PDB entry 5HUP | X-ray diffraction, 3.42 A resolution | chains A and E of the 3 polymer chains in the assembly

Chain A (and E):
Molecule: Nicotinate-nucleotide pyrophosphorylase (Carboxylating)
Source organism: Streptococcus pyogenes serotype M4 (strain MGAS10750)
Notes: EC 2.4.2.19; chain E of this document is another copy of the same molecule, construct and numbering; everything in this record applies to it too
UniProt: Q1J647 (Q1J647_STRPF); residues 1-290 here correspond to UniProt positions 10-299 (UniProt number = residue number + 9)
Amino-acid sequence (315 residues; row label = number of the first residue in the row; numbers below 1 keep their minus sign (Met-24 is residue -24)):
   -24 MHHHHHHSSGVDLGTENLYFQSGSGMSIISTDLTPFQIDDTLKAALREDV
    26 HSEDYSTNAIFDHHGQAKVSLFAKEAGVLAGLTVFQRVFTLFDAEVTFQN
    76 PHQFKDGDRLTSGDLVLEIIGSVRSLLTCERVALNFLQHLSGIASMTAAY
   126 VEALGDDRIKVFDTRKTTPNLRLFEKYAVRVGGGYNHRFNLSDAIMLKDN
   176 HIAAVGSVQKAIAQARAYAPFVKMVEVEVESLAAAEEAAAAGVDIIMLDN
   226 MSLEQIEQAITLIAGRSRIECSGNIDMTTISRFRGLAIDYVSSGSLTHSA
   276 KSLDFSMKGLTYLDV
Not modelled in the structure: -24 to 4, 290 (chain E: -24 to 4, 289-290)
Differences from the reference sequence: initiating methionine (-24); expression tag (-23 to 0)

How chain A and chain E interact:
Contacting residue pairs (29; chain A residue first):
  Thr6(A) with Tyr193(E), hydrogen bond
  Lys135(A) with Phe196(E)
  Phe137(A) with Phe196(E), hydrophobic
  Arg155(A) with Ala192(E); Tyr193(E), hydrogen bond (side chain-backbone)
  Tyr160(A) with Ala192(E); Pro195(E), hydrophobic
  His162(A) with Val197(E)
  Arg163(A) with Val197(E)
  Ser167(A) with Asp168(E)
  Asp168(A) with Ser167(E); Asp168(E); Lys198(E), salt bridge
  Tyr193(A) with Thr6(E); Arg155(E), hydrogen bond (backbone-side chain)
  Pro195(A) with Tyr160(E), hydrophobic
  Phe196(A) with Lys135(E); Phe137(E), hydrophobic; Ile220(E); Arg243(E); Asp264(E); Tyr265(E), hydrophobic
  Val197(A) with Arg163(E); Met199(E)
  Lys198(A) with Asp168(E), salt bridge
  Met199(A) with Phe196(E); Val197(E)
  Arg243(A) with Phe196(E)
  Tyr265(A) with Phe196(E), hydrophobic
Also at the interface, not in a pair above, chain A (23 interface residues in all): Ser5, Asn161, Ala169, Ala192, Ile220, Asp264
Also at the interface, not in a pair above, chain E (23 interface residues in all): His162, Ala169, Ala194, Asp219

Overview:
Chain A and chain E each contribute 23 residues to their interface, with 3 hydrogen bonds and 2 salt bridges.
Among the polar pairs are Asp168(A)-Lys198(E), Thr6(A)-Tyr193(E) and Arg155(A)-Tyr193(E).
Chain A and chain E are both Nicotinate-nucleotide pyrophosphorylase (Carboxylating) (Streptococcus pyogenes
serotype M4 (strain MGAS10750)); the structure, Crystal Structure of NadC from Streptococcus pyogenes, was
determined by X-ray diffraction, deposited together with 5HUH, 5HUJ, 5HUL and 5HUO.
